1RDT - chains A and D of the 4 polymer chains in the assembly; structure by X-ray diffraction, 2.40 A resolution.

[Chain A]
Protein: Retinoic acid receptor RXR-alpha
Organism: Homo sapiens
Notes: fragment: ligand binding doamin
UniProtKB: P19793 (RXRA_HUMAN); residues 225-462 here = UniProt positions 225-462
Sequence (242 residues; numbered 221 to 462; the number before each row is that of its first residue):
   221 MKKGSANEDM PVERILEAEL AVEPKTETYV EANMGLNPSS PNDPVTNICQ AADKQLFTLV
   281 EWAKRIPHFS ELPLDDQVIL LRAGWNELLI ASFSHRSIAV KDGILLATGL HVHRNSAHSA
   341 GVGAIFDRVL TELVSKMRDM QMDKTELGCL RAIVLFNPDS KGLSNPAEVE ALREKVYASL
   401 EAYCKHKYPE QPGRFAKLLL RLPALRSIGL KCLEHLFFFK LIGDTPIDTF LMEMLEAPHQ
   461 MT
Not modelled in the structure: 221-227, 245-262, 457-462
Construct notes: cloning artifact (221-224)
Ligand contacts: L79 ((S)-(2E)-3[4-(5,5,8,8-tetramethyl-5,6,7,8-tetrahydro-2-naphthalenyl)tetrahydro-1-benzofuran-2-yl]-2-propenoic acid): V265, I268, A271, A272, Q275, W305, N306, L309, I310, F313, R316, I324, L326, A327, V342, I345, F346, V349, C432, H435, L436, F439
Swiss-Prot annotation at these positions:
  - region: R348 to G368 (Required for nuclear export)
  - binding site (9-cis-retinoate): R316, A327
  - binding site (all-trans-retinoate): R316, A327
  - modified residue (Phosphoserine): S259, S260
  - mutagenesis: V280 (V280A: Abolished ubiquitination and degradation by UBR5), E352 to T462 (No impact on acetylation by EP300), M357 to M360 (Abolishes nuclear export), L418 to L430 (Abolishes nuclear localization), E434 (E434N/Q/K/A: As a heterodimer with NR1H4, impairs interaction with coactivator NCOA1. Impairs transcriptional activity)

[Chain D]
Protein: Peroxisome proliferator activated receptor gamma
Organism: Homo sapiens
Notes: fragment: ligand binding doamin
UniProtKB: P37231 (PPAT_HUMAN); residues 207-477 here correspond to UniProt positions 235-505 (UniProt number = residue number + 28)
Sequence (284 residues; each row starts with the number of its first residue):
   194 MKKGHHHHHH GRAESADLRA LAKHLYDSYI KSFPLTKAKA RAILTGKTTD KSPFVIYDMN
   254 SLMMGEDKIK FKHITPLQEQ SKEVAIRIFQ GCQFRSVEAV QEITEYAKSI PGFVNLDLND
   314 QVTLLKYGVH EIIYTMLASL MNKDGVLISE GQGFMTREFL KSLRKPFGDF MEPKFEFAVK
   374 FNALELDDSD LAIFIAVIIL SGDRPGLLNV KPIEDIQDNL LQALELQLKL NHPESSQLFA
   434 KLLQKMTDLR QIVTEHVQLL QVIKKTETDM SLHPLLQEIY KDLY
Not modelled in the structure: 194-205, 257-275
Construct notes: cloning artifact (194-206)
Ligand contacts: gi262570 (570; 2-(2-benzoyl-phenylamino)-3-{4-[2-(5-methyl-2-phenyl-oxazol-4-yl)-ethoxy]-phenyl}-propionic acid): R280, I281, F282, G284, C285, Q286, R288, S289, H323, I326, Y327, L330, V339, I341, S342, M348, L353, F360, F363, M364, H449, L453, I456, L465, L469, Y473
Swiss-Prot annotation at these positions:
  - motif: P467 to D475 (9aaTAD)
  - binding site (rosiglitazone): Q286 to S289, H323, H449, Y473
  - cross-link: K224 (Glycyl lysine isopeptide (Lys-Gly) (interchain with G-Cter in ubiquitin))

[Interface between chain A and chain D]
Contacting residue pairs - 33 pairs, chain A then chain D:
  E352(A) - D396(D)
  E352(A) - P398(D)
  K356(A) - G395(D)  hydrogen bond (side chain-backbone)
  K356(A) - V403(D)
  K356(A) - E407(D)  salt bridge
  I373(A) - Q437(D)
  D379(A) - K373(D)
  R393(A) - Q437(D)
  E394(A) - K434(D)  salt bridge
  Y397(A) - Q430(D)
  Y397(A) - A433(D)  hydrophobic
  Y397(A) - Q437(D)  hydrogen bond
  A398(A) - Q430(D)
  E401(A) - Q430(D)  hydrogen bond
  A416(A) - L414(D)  hydrophobic
  A416(A) - F432(D)  hydrophobic
  A416(A) - L436(D)  hydrophobic
  K417(A) - E407(D)  salt bridge
  L419(A) - A433(D)  hydrophobic
  L420(A) - Q410(D)
  L420(A) - L414(D)  hydrophobic
  L420(A) - M439(D)  hydrophobic
  L422(A) - T440(D)
  P423(A) - T440(D)
  P423(A) - R443(D)  hydrogen bond (backbone-side chain)
  A424(A) - D396(D)
  A424(A) - R443(D)
  R426(A) - T440(D)
  R426(A) - Q444(D)  hydrogen bond
  S427(A) - R443(D)
  L430(A) - Q444(D)
  L430(A) - T447(D)
  E434(A) - Q451(D)
Interface residues without a listed pair, chain A (25 interface residues in all): R348, G413, F415, R421, K431
Interface residues without a listed pair, chain D (23 interface residues in all): D411, D441, Y477

[Overview]
25 residues of chain A face 23 of chain D across their interface, with 5 hydrogen bonds and 3 salt bridges.
Polar pairs include K356(A)-E407(D), E394(A)-K434(D) and K417(A)-E407(D). Chain A binds compound L79. Ligands
of chain D: gi262570.
Chain A is Retinoic acid receptor RXR-alpha and chain D is Peroxisome proliferator activated receptor gamma,
both from Homo sapiens; the structure, Crystal Structure of a new rexinoid bound to the RXRalpha ligand
binding doamin in the RXRalpha/PPARgamma ..., was determined by X-ray diffraction.
